Entry 5WQQ (X-ray diffraction, 0.80 A resolution); this record covers chain A.

Chain A:
Protein: High-potential iron-sulfur protein
From: Thermochromatium tepidum
Reference sequence: P80176 (HIP_THETI); numbering as in UniProt (aligned over 1-83)
Sequence (83 residues; each row starts with the number of its first residue):
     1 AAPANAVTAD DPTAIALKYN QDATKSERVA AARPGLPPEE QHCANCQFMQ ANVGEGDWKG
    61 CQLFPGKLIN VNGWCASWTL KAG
Curated features (UniProtKB/Swiss-Prot):
  - binding site ([4Fe-4S] cluster): Cys43, Cys46, Cys61, Cys75
Bound ions: 4Fe-4S cluster Fe: Cys43, Cys46, Cys61, Cys75
Ligand contacts: 4Fe-4S cluster (SF4): Tyr19, Cys43, Cys46, Phe48, Met49, Cys61, Leu63, Phe64, Ile69, Trp74, Cys75, Ser77, Trp78
What the authors report for this chain:
  - 4Fe-4S cluster coordination: Cys43, Cys46, Cys61, Cys75
  - binding site for 4Fe-4S cluster: Tyr19, Phe48, Leu63, Phe64, Ile69, Cys75, Trp78
  - contacts within the chain: Cys46-Phe48, Cys61-Leu63, Cys61-Phe64, Cys43-Asn70, Cys75-Ser77, Cys46-Thr79
  - conformationally variable residues: Cys75

In short:
Chain A binds 4Fe-4S cluster. Cys43, Cys46, Cys61 and Cys75 coordinate a 4Fe-4S cluster Fe ion. Curated
annotation (UniProt) lists 4 [4Fe-4S] cluster-binding residues. From the paper: a binding site for 4Fe-4S
cluster at Tyr19, Phe48 and Leu63 among others; 4Fe-4S cluster coordination by Cys43, Cys46 and Cys61 among
others.
Chain A is High-potential iron-sulfur protein (Thermochromatium tepidum); the structure, High resolution
structure of high-potential iron-sulfur protein in the oxidized state, was determined by X-ray diffraction,
deposited together with 5WQR.
